PDB entry 6Y9J | X-ray diffraction, 1.10 A resolution | chain A

Chain A:
Name: Epa1p
Source organism: Candida glabrata
Reference sequence: Q6VBJ0 (Q6VBJ0_CANGB); numbering as in UniProt (aligned over 31-271)
Chain sequence (262 residues; row label = number of the first residue in the row; note: 9 numbers in that range are skipped by the numbering (no residue carries them; nothing is unmodelled there)):
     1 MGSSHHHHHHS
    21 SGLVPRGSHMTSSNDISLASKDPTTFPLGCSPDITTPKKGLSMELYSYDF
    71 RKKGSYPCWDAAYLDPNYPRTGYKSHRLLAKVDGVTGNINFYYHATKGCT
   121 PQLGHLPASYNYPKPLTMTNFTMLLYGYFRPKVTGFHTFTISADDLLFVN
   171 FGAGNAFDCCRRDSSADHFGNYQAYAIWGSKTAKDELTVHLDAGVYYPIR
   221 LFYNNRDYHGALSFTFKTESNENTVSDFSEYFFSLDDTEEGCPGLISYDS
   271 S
Not modelled in the structure: 1-9, 21-38, 269-271
Cystine bridges: C50-C179, C78-C119, C180-C262
Differences from the reference sequence: initiating methionine (1); expression tag (2-11, 21-30); conflict D227 (Glu in Q6VBJ0), H229 (Asp in Q6VBJ0)
Ion coordination: Na+ near K101 (its only coordinating residue here); Ca2+: D164, D165, N225, D227, H229 (together with beta-D-galactopyranose)

Overview:
D164, D165, N225, D227 and H229 coordinate Ca2+.
Chain A is Epa1p (Candida glabrata); the structure, Crystal Structure of subtype-switched Epithelial Adhesin 1
to 9 A domain (Epa1-CBL2Epa9) from Candida glabrata in ..., was determined by X-ray diffraction (same
publication as 6Y98).
